3CUE - chains A and C of the 6 polymer chains in the assembly; structure by X-ray diffraction, 3.70 A resolution.

== Chain A ==
Protein: Transport protein particle 23 kDa subunit
Organism: Saccharomyces cerevisiae
UniProtKB: Q03784 (TRS23_YEAST); residue numbers follow UniProt; this construct covers 1-219
Chain sequence (219 residues; row label = number of the first residue in the row):
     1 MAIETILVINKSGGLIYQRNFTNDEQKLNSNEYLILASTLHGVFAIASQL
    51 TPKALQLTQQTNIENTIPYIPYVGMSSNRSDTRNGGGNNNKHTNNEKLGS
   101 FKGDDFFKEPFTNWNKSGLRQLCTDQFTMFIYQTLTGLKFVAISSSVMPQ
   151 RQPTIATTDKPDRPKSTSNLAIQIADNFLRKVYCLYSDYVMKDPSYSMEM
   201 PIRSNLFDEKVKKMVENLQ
Not modelled in the structure: 1, 56-66, 76-103, 149-168
What the authors report for this chain:
  - mutagenesis - S12K/G14M/L34K, S38R, M200A/P201W/R203S: abolished catalytic activity with GTP-binding protein YPT1
  - mutagenesis - H41A/G42M/A45W/I46R: decreased catalytic activity with GTP-binding protein YPT1
  - mutagenesis - H41A/G42M/A45W/I46R: unchanged growth
  - mutagenesis - S12K/G14M/L34K, S38R, M200A/P201W/R203S: abolished growth

== Chain C ==
Protein: Transport protein particle 18 kDa subunit
Organism: Saccharomyces cerevisiae
UniProtKB: Q03630 (BET5_YEAST); residue numbers follow UniProt; this construct covers 1-159
Chain sequence (159 residues; numbered 1 to 159; the number before each row is that of its first residue):
     1 MGIYSFWIFDRHCNCIFDREWTLASNSASGTINSKQNEEDAKLLYGMIFS
    51 LRSITQKLSKGSVKNDIRSISTGKYRVHTYCTASGLWFVLLSDFKQQSYT
   101 QVLQYIYSHIYVKYVSNNLLSPYDFAENENEMRGQGTRKITNRNFISVLE
   151 SFLAPMVNQ
Not modelled in the structure: 22-34, 157-159
What the authors report for this chain:
  - mutagenesis - G46W/S50K: abolished catalytic activity with GTP-binding protein YPT1
  - mutagenesis - G46W/S50K: abolished growth

== Interface between chain A and chain C ==
Pairs across the interface - 55 pairs, chain A then chain C:
  E4(A) - K60(C)  salt bridge
  N23(A) - K60(C)
  E25(A) - K60(C)
  K27(A) - K57(C)
  K27(A) - S59(C)
  L28(A) - K57(C)
  E32(A) - K57(C)  salt bridge
  L36(A) - I54(C)  hydrophobic
  L40(A) - I54(C)  hydrophobic
  V43(A) - S50(C)
  V43(A) - L51(C)  hydrophobic
  I46(A) - L43(C)  hydrophobic
  A47(A) - M47(C)  hydrophobic
  A47(A) - T72(C)
  A47(A) - Y75(C)  hydrogen bond (backbone-side chain)
  L50(A) - D40(C)
  L50(A) - L43(C)  hydrophobic
  L50(A) - L44(C)  hydrophobic
  L50(A) - M47(C)  hydrophobic
  L50(A) - Y75(C)
  T51(A) - Y75(C)
  P52(A) - Y4(C)  hydrophobic
  P52(A) - Y75(C)
  K53(A) - D40(C)  salt bridge
  K116(A) - G73(C)
  K116(A) - K74(C)
  S117(A) - T72(C)
  G118(A) - T72(C)  hydrogen bond (backbone-side chain)
  G118(A) - G73(C)
  L119(A) - L51(C)  hydrophobic
  L119(A) - T72(C)
  R120(A) - S71(C)  hydrogen bond (backbone-backbone)
  R120(A) - G73(C)
  Q121(A) - I70(C)
  Q121(A) - S71(C)  hydrogen bond (backbone-backbone)
  L122(A) - L51(C)  hydrophobic
  L122(A) - T55(C)
  C123(A) - R68(C)  hydrogen bond (backbone-backbone)
  C123(A) - S69(C)  hydrogen bond (backbone-backbone)
  T124(A) - T55(C)
  T124(A) - N65(C)  hydrogen bond
  T124(A) - D66(C)
  T124(A) - R68(C)
  D125(A) - N65(C)  hydrogen bond (backbone-side chain)
  D125(A) - D66(C)
  D125(A) - R68(C)
  Q126(A) - S59(C)
  Q126(A) - K60(C)  hydrogen bond (side chain-backbone)
  Q126(A) - N65(C)  hydrogen bond (backbone-side chain)
  F127(A) - T55(C)
  F127(A) - L58(C)
  F127(A) - N65(C)
  M129(A) - L58(C)  hydrophobic
  M148(A) - R68(C)
  N169(A) - F94(C)
Other interface residues (no listed pair), chain A (34 interface residues in all): T39, A54, I143, V147
Other interface residues (no listed pair), chain C (27 interface residues in all): E20, G61, I67

== Summary ==
34 residues of chain A and 27 residues of chain C are in contact; the contacts include 10 hydrogen bonds and 3
salt bridges. Polar contacts include E4(A)-K60(C), E32(A)-K57(C) and K53(A)-D40(C). The paper reports that
S12K/G14M/L34K, S38R and M200A/P201W/R203S of chain A abolish catalytic activity with GTP-binding protein
YPT1; S12K/G14M/L34K, S38R and M200A/P201W/R203S of chain A abolish growth.
Chain A is Transport protein particle 23 kDa subunit and chain C is Transport protein particle 18 kDa subunit,
both from Saccharomyces cerevisiae; the structure, Crystal structure of a TRAPP subassembly activating the Rab
Ypt1p, was determined by X-ray diffraction.
